PDB entry 4DXN | X-ray diffraction, 1.85 A resolution | chain A

# Chain A
Name: Least evolved ancestor (lea) gfp-like proteins
Organism: Synthetic Construct
Sequence (228 residues; each row starts with the number of its first residue; note: 2 numbers in that range are skipped by the numbering (no residue carries them; nothing is unmodelled there)):
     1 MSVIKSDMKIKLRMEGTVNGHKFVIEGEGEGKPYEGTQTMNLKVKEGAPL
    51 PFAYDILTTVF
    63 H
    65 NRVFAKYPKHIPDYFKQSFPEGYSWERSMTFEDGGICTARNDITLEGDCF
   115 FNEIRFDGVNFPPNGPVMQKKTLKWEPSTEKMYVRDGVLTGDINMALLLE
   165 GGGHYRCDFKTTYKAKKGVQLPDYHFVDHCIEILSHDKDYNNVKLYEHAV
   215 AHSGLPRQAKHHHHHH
Unresolved in the structure: 1-3, 220-230
Modified positions: His63 (2-[1-amino-2-(1H-imidazol-5-yl)ethyl]-1-(carboxymethyl)-4-[(4-oxocyclohexa-2,5-dien-1-ylidene)methyl]-1H-imidazol-5-olate; CR8)
Covalent attachments: covalent link Phe61-His63; covalent link His63-Asn65

# Summary
Chain A is Least evolved ancestor (lea) gfp-like proteins (Synthetic Construct); the structure, Crystal
Structure of a reconstructed Kaede-type Red Fluorescent Protein, Least Evolved Ancestor (LEA), was determined
by X-ray diffraction (same publication as 4GOB and 4DXQ).
